PDB entry 7VFP | electron microscopy, 4.03 A resolution (low resolution: residue-level contacts below are approximate; hydrogen-bond / salt-bridge calls are withheld) | chains C and D of the 6 polymer chains in the assembly

Chain C:
Name: Heme exporter protein C
Organism: Escherichia coli BL21(DE3)
UniProtKB: P0ABM1 (CCMC_ECOLI); numbering as in UniProt (aligned over 1-245)
Chain sequence (245 residues; each row starts with the number of its first residue):
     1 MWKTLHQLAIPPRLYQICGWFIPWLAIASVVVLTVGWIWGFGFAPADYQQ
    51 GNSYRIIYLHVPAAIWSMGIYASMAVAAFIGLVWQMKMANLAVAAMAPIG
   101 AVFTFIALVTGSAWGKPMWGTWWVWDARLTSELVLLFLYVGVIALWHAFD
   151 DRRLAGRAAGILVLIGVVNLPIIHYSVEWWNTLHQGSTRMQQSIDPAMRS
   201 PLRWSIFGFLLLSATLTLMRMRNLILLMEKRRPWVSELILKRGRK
Unresolved in the structure: 1-6, 238-245
Ligand contacts: heme (HEM): H60, V61, A64, I65, M68, G111, W114, G115, R128, L129, E132, Q191, Q192, S193, I194
From the paper describing this entry:
  - binding site for heme: W114

Chain D:
Name: Heme exporter protein D
Organism: Escherichia coli BL21(DE3)
UniProtKB: P0ABM5 (CCMD_ECOLI); residue numbers follow UniProt; this construct covers 1-69
Chain sequence (69 residues; row label = number of the first residue in the row):
     1 MTPAFASWNEFFAMGGYAFFVWLAVVMTVIPLVVLVVHSVMQHRAILRGV
    51 AQQRAREARLRAAQQQEAA
Unresolved in the structure: 56-69

How chain C and chain D interact:
Residue-residue contacts - 37 pairs, chain C then chain D:
  Y15(C) - H43(D)
  F41(C) - V21(D)
  G42(C) - A4(D)
  G42(C) - F5(D)
  F43(C) - P3(D)
  F43(C) - A4(D)
  A44(C) - A4(D)
  Q50(C) - Y17(D)
  N52(C) - G15(D)
  S53(C) - Y17(D)
  R55(C) - A4(D)
  R55(C) - F5(D)
  I56(C) - V21(D)
  I56(C) - A24(D)
  L59(C) - A24(D)
  L59(C) - V25(D)
  L59(C) - T28(D)
  V102(C) - P31(D)
  V102(C) - L35(D)
  F105(C) - M27(D)
  I106(C) - T28(D)
  I106(C) - P31(D)
  I106(C) - L32(D)
  V109(C) - M27(D)
  T110(C) - T28(D)
  A113(C) - L23(D)
  K116(C) - F20(D)
  P117(C) - F20(D)
  L212(C) - L32(D)
  L216(C) - L35(D)
  L216(C) - V36(D)
  R222(C) - H43(D)
  N223(C) - S39(D)
  N223(C) - Q42(D)
  N223(C) - H43(D)
  L226(C) - H43(D)
  R231(C) - Q53(D)
Other interface residues (no listed pair), chain C (31 interface residues in all): W37, W39, P45, W122, M219, R220
Other interface residues (no listed pair), chain D (28 interface residues in all): T2, F12, G16, F19, V29, H38, R44, I46

Summary:
The interface between chain C and chain D involves 31 residues on one side and 28 on the other. Bound to chain
C: heme. The paper reports a binding site for heme at W114(C).
Chain C is Heme exporter protein C and chain D is Heme exporter protein D, both from Escherichia coli
BL21(DE3); the structure, Cytochrome c-type biogenesis protein CcmABCD from E. coli in complex with heme and
single ATP, was determined by electron microscopy, deposited together with 7F02, 7F03, 7F04 and 7VFJ.
